PDB entry 8TX8 | X-ray diffraction, 2.20 A resolution | chains A and D

== Chain A ==
Protein: Histone-binding protein RBBP4
Source organism: Homo sapiens
Reference sequence: Q09028 (RBBP4_HUMAN); residues 1-425 here = UniProt positions 1-425
Chain sequence (445 residues; each row starts with the number of its first residue; numbers below 1 keep their minus sign (Met-19 is residue -19)):
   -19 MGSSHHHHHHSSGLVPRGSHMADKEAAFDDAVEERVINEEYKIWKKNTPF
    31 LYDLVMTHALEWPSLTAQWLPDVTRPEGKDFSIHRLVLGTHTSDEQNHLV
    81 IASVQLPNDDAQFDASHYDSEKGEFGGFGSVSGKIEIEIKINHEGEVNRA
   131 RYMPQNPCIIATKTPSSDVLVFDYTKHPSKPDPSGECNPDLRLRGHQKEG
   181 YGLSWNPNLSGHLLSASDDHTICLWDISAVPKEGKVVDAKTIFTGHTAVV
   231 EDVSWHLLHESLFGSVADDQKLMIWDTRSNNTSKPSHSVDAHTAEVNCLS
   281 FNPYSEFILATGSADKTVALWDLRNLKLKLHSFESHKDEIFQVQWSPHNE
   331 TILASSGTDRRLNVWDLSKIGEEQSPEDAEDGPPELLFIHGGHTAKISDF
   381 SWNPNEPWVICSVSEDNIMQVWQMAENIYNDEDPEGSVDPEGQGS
Not modelled in the structure: -19 to 9, 89-113, 411-425
Construct notes: initiating methionine (-19); expression tag (-18 to 0)
UniProt features mapped onto this chain:
  - modified residue: Ala2 (N-acetylalanine), Lys4 (N6-acetyllysine), Ser110 (Phosphoserine), Lys160 (N6-acetyllysine), Ser355 (Phosphoserine)
  - cross-link (Glycyl lysine isopeptide (Lys-Gly)): Lys4 (interchain with G-Cter in SUMO2), Lys160 (interchain with G-Cter in SUMO2)
  - mutagenesis: Val35 (V35A: Loss of interaction with ARMC12), Pro43 (P43A: Loss of interaction with ZNF827 and loss of localization to telomeres; when associated with A-73), Ser73 (S73A: Loss of interaction with ZNF827 and loss of localization to telomeres; when associated with A-43), Glu126 to Asn128 (Loss of interaction with ZNF827), Glu126 (E126A: Loss of interaction with ZNF827 and loss of localization to telomeres; when associated with A-128 and A-179), Asn128 (N128A: Loss of interaction with ZNF827 and loss of localization to telomeres; when associated with A-126 and A-179), Glu179 (E179A: Loss of interaction with ZNF827 and loss of localization to telomeres; when associated with A-126 and A-128), Tyr181 (Y181A: Loss of interaction with ZNF827 and loss of localization to telomeres), Glu231 (E231A: Decreased interaction with ZNF827; when associated with A-277), Asn277 (N277A: Decreased interaction with ZNF827; when associated with A-231), Glu395 (E395A: Decreased interaction with ZNF827)
What the authors report for this chain:
  - conformationally variable residues (order/disorder transition): Asp90 to Gly113

== Chain D ==
Protein: Zinc finger protein 512B
Reference sequence: Q96KM6 (Z512B_HUMAN); residues 1-12 here correspond to UniProt positions 419-430 (UniProt number = residue number + 418)
Chain sequence (13 residues; each row starts with the number of its first residue; numbering starts at 0):
     0 XKHRRKQKTPKKF
Construct notes: expression tag (0)
Modified residues: ACE (acetyl group) at position 0
UniProt features mapped onto this chain:
  - motif: Arg3 to Pro9 (NuRD interaction motif)
What the authors report for this chain:
  - binding site for formate: Arg4
  - mutagenesis - R3A, K11R: unchanged binding to Histone-binding protein RBBP4 (chain A)

== Chain A / chain D interface ==
Residue-residue contacts (40; chain A residue first):
  Ala39(A) with Phe12(D), hydrophobic
  Leu40(A) with Phe12(D)
  Glu41(A) with Lys11(D), salt bridge; Phe12(D), hydrogen bond (backbone-backbone)
  Trp42(A) with Pro9(D); Lys10(D); Lys11(D)
  Pro43(A) with Gln6(D); Pro9(D), hydrophobic; Lys10(D)
  Leu45(A) with Lys5(D)
  His71(A) with Lys5(D); Gln6(D); Pro9(D)
  Thr72(A) with Pro9(D)
  Ser73(A) with Pro9(D)
  Glu126(A) with Lys5(D), salt bridge
  Asn128(A) with Lys5(D), hydrogen bond
  Arg129(A) with Arg4(D)
  Pro145(A) with Lys5(D)
  Glu179(A) with Lys5(D), salt bridge
  Tyr181(A) with Arg4(D); Lys5(D)
  Glu231(A) with Lys1(D), salt bridge; Arg4(D), salt bridge
  Asp248(A) with Lys1(D)
  Glu275(A) with Lys1(D)
  Asn277(A) with Lys1(D), hydrogen bond; Arg4(D), hydrogen bond (backbone-side chain)
  Asp318(A) with His2(D), salt bridge
  Glu319(A) with Lys1(D), salt bridge; His2(D), hydrogen bond (side chain-backbone)
  Phe321(A) with His2(D); Arg3(D); Arg4(D)
  Thr338(A) with His2(D)
  Lys376(A) with His2(D)
  Glu395(A) with Gln6(D)
  Asn397(A) with Lys10(D), hydrogen bond (side chain-backbone); Phe12(D)
The authors on this interface:
  - pairs named by the authors: Asn128(A)-Lys5(D), Glu179(A)-Lys5(D) (salt bridge), Asn277(A)-Arg4(D) (backbone contact), Asp318(A)-His2(D), Glu319(A)-Lys1(D), Lys1(D)-Asn277(A)
  - interface residues, chain D: Gln6(D)
  - hot spots on chain D (mutagenesis) - R4A, K5A, P9A, K11A: abolished binding to Histone-binding protein RBBP4 (chain A)
  - hot spots on chain D (mutagenesis) - Q6A, F12A: decreased binding to Histone-binding protein RBBP4 (chain A)

== Summary ==
Chain A and chain D form an interface of 26 and 10 residues respectively, with 6 hydrogen bonds and 7 salt
bridges. Polar contacts include Glu41(A)-Lys11(D), Glu126(A)-Lys5(D) and Glu179(A)-Lys5(D). The authors report
contacts between Asn128(A) and Lys5(D), Asp318(A) and His2(D) and Glu319(A) and Lys1(D) among others; a salt
bridge between Glu179(A) and Lys5(D); a backbone contact between Asn277(A) and Arg4(D). The paper reports a
binding site for formate at Arg4(D); R4A, K5A and P9A of chain D, among others, abolish binding to
Histone-binding protein RBBP4 (chain A); 8 substitutions were tested in all.
Chain A is Histone-binding protein RBBP4 (Homo sapiens) and chain D is Zinc finger protein 512B; the
structure, Crystal Structure of RBBP4 bound to ZNF512B peptide, was determined by X-ray diffraction.
